Entry 1Q41 (X-ray diffraction, 2.10 A resolution); this record covers chains A and B.

== Chain A (and B) ==
Protein: Glycogen synthase kinase-3 beta
From: Homo sapiens
Notes: EC 2.7.1.37; chain B of this document is another copy of the same molecule, construct and numbering; everything in this record applies to it too
UniProtKB: P49841 (GSK3B_HUMAN); numbering as in UniProt (aligned over 2-420)
Amino-acid sequence (424 residues; numbered -3 to 420; the number before each row is that of its first residue; numbers below 1 keep their minus sign (Gly-3 is residue -3)):
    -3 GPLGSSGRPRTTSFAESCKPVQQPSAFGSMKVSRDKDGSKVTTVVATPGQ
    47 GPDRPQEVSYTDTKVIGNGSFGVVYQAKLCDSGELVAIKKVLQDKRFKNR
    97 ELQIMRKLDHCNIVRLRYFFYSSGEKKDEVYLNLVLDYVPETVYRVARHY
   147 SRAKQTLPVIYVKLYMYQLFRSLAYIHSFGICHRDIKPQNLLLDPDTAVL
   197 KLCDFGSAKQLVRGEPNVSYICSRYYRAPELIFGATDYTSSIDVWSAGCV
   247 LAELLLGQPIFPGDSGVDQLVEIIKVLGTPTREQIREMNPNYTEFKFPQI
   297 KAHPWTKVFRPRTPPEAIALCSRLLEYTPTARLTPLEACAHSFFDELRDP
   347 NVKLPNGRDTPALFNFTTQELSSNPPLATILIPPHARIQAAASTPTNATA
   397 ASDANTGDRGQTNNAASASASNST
Disordered / not traced: -3 to 34, 120-125, 285-291, 387-420 (chain B: -3 to 34, 120-125, 384-420)
Construct notes: cloning artifact (-3 to 1)
Ligand contacts: indirubin-3'-monoxime (IXM; (Z)-1h,1'h-[2,3']biindolylidene-3,2'-dione-3-oxime): Ile62, Gly63, Val70, Ala83, Val110, Leu132, Asp133, Tyr134, Val135, Pro136, Glu137, Thr138, Arg141, Leu188, Cys199, Asp200
Curated features (UniProtKB/Swiss-Prot):
  - active site: Asp181 (Proton acceptor)
  - binding site (ATP): Ile62 to Val70, Lys85
  - modified residue: Ser9 (Phosphoserine), Tyr216 (Phosphotyrosine), Ser389 (Phosphoserine), Thr390 (Phosphothreonine), Thr402 (Phosphothreonine)
  - lipidation: Cys14 (S-palmitoyl cysteine)
  - mutagenesis: Ser9 (S9A: Loss of phosphorylation; abolished inhibition of activity, leading to constitutively active), Cys14 (C14A: Significantly reduced palmitoylation), Lys85 to Lys86 (Abolished serine/threonine-protein kinase activity), Arg96 (R96A: Prevents the phosphorylation of phosphate-primed glycogen synthase), Leu128 (L128A: Abolishes activity toward AXIN1)

== Chain A / chain B interface ==
Contacting residue pairs (35):
  Ser66(A) - Asp264(B)  hydrogen bond
  Ser66(A) - Val267(B)
  Ser66(A) - Glu268(B)
  Phe67(A) - Asp264(B)
  Arg180(A) - Phe291(B)
  Pro212(A) - Thr289(B)
  Asn213(A) - Thr289(B)
  Val214(A) - Thr289(B)
  Val214(A) - Glu290(B)
  Val214(A) - Phe291(B)  hydrophobic
  Tyr216(A) - Ile228(B)
  Tyr216(A) - Phe229(B)  hydrophobic
  Tyr216(A) - Gly262(B)  hydrogen bond (backbone-backbone)
  Tyr216(A) - Val263(B)  hydrogen bond (backbone-backbone)
  Tyr216(A) - Leu266(B)  hydrophobic
  Tyr216(A) - Phe291(B)
  Tyr216(A) - Phe293(B)
  Ile217(A) - Val263(B)  hydrophobic
  Cys218(A) - Ser261(B)
  Ser219(A) - Asp260(B)
  Arg220(A) - Asp260(B)  salt bridge
  Ile228(A) - Tyr216(B)
  Phe229(A) - Tyr216(B)  hydrophobic
  Thr232(A) - Thr289(B)
  Asp260(A) - Ser219(B)
  Asp260(A) - Arg220(B)  salt bridge
  Ser261(A) - Cys218(B)
  Gly262(A) - Tyr216(B)  hydrogen bond (backbone-backbone)
  Val263(A) - Tyr216(B)  hydrogen bond (backbone-backbone)
  Val263(A) - Ile217(B)  hydrophobic
  Asp264(A) - Ser66(B)  hydrogen bond
  Asp264(A) - Phe67(B)
  Leu266(A) - Tyr216(B)  hydrophobic
  Val267(A) - Ser66(B)
  Phe293(A) - Tyr216(B)
Interface residues without a listed pair, chain A (27 interface residues in all): Phe93, Gln185, Glu268, Lys271, Ile296
Interface residues without a listed pair, chain B (24 interface residues in all): Leu88, Gln185, Lys292

== Summary ==
27 residues of chain A and 24 residues of chain B are in contact; the contacts include 6 hydrogen bonds and 2
salt bridges. Among the polar pairs are Arg220(A)-Asp260(B), Ser66(A)-Asp264(B) and Tyr216(A)-Gly262(B). Bound
to chain A: indirubin-3'-monoxime.
Both chains are Glycogen synthase kinase-3 beta (Homo sapiens). Entry 1Q41 (GSK-3 Beta complexed with
Indirubin-3'-monoxime) was determined by X-ray diffraction (same publication as 1PYX, 1Q3D, 1Q3W and 1Q4L).
